PDB entry 2XND | X-ray diffraction, 3.50 A resolution | chains G and I of the 17 polymer chains in the assembly

# Chain G
Name: ATP synthase subunit gamma, mitochondrial
From: Bos taurus
Notes: EC 3.6.3.14
UniProtKB: P05631 (ATPG_BOVIN); residues 1-272 here correspond to UniProt positions 26-297 (UniProt number = residue number + 25)
Chain sequence (272 residues; row label = number of the first residue in the row):
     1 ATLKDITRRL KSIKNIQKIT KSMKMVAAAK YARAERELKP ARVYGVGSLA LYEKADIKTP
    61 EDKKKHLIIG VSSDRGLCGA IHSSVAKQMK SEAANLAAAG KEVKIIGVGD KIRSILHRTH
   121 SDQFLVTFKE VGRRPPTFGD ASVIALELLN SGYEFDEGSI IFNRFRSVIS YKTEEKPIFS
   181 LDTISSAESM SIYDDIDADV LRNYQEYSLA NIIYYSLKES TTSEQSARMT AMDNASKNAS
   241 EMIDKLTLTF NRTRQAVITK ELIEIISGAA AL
Disordered / not traced: 62-66, 97-100

# Chain I
Name: ATP synthase subunit epsilon, mitochondrial
From: Bos taurus
Notes: EC 3.6.3.14
UniProtKB: P05632 (ATP5E_BOVIN); residues 1-47 here correspond to UniProt positions 2-48 (UniProt number = residue number + 1)
Chain sequence (47 residues; row label = number of the first residue in the row):
     1 VAYWRQAGLS YIRYSQICAK AVRDALKTEF KANAMKTSGS TIKIVKV

# Interface between chain G and chain I
Residue-residue contacts (41; chain G residue first):
  Arg33(G) - Lys36(I)
  Glu37(G) - Lys36(I)
  Thr127(G) - Lys43(I)
  Thr127(G) - Val45(I)  hydrogen bond (backbone-backbone)
  Phe128(G) - Ile42(I)  hydrophobic
  Phe128(G) - Lys43(I)
  Phe128(G) - Ile44(I)  hydrophobic
  Lys129(G) - Ile42(I)
  Lys129(G) - Lys43(I)
  Glu130(G) - Thr41(I)
  Glu130(G) - Lys43(I)
  Val131(G) - Ile42(I)  hydrophobic
  Arg134(G) - Thr41(I)
  Thr137(G) - Lys36(I)
  Thr137(G) - Thr37(I)
  Thr137(G) - Ser38(I)
  Thr137(G) - Gly39(I)  hydrogen bond (side chain-backbone)
  Gly139(G) - Gly39(I)
  Asp140(G) - Gly39(I)
  Asp140(G) - Ser40(I)
  Asp140(G) - Thr41(I)  hydrogen bond (side chain-backbone)
  Asp140(G) - Ile42(I)  hydrogen bond (side chain-backbone)
  Ser142(G) - Ile12(I)
  Ser142(G) - Gln16(I)
  Val143(G) - Ile42(I)  hydrophobic
  Val143(G) - Ile44(I)  hydrophobic
  Leu146(G) - Ser10(I)
  Leu146(G) - Gln16(I)
  Glu147(G) - Ile44(I)
  Arg202(G) - Arg5(I)  hydrogen bond (backbone-side chain)
  Asn203(G) - Trp4(I)
  Asn203(G) - Arg5(I)
  Asn203(G) - Tyr11(I)
  Glu206(G) - Arg5(I)  salt bridge
  Glu206(G) - Ser10(I)
  Glu206(G) - Tyr11(I)  hydrogen bond (side chain-backbone)
  Glu206(G) - Ile12(I)
  Tyr207(G) - Tyr11(I)  hydrophobic
  Tyr207(G) - Ile12(I)  hydrophobic
  Tyr207(G) - Ser15(I)
  Ala210(G) - Ile12(I)  hydrophobic
Also at the interface, not in a pair above, chain G (24 interface residues in all): Val108, Val126, Ile144, Ala145
Also at the interface, not in a pair above, chain I (18 interface residues in all): Arg13

# Overview
Chain G and chain I form an interface of 24 and 18 residues respectively, with 6 hydrogen bonds and 1 salt
bridge. Among the polar pairs are Glu206(G)-Arg5(I), Thr137(G)-Gly39(I) and Asp140(G)-Thr41(I).
Chain G is ATP synthase subunit gamma, mitochondrial and chain I is ATP synthase subunit epsilon,
mitochondrial, both from Bos taurus; the structure, Crystal structure of bovine F1-c8 sub-complex of ATP
Synthase, was determined by X-ray diffraction.
